PDB entry 7X0B | X-ray diffraction, 2.02 A resolution | chain A

== Chain A ==
Name: 4Fe-4S cluster-binding domain-containing protein
From: Streptomyces spectabilis
UniProt: A8WEZ7 (A8WEZ7_STRST); numbering as in UniProt (aligned over 1-302)
Amino-acid sequence (322 residues; numbered -19 to 302; the number before each row is that of its first residue; numbers below 1 keep their minus sign (Met-19 is residue -19)):
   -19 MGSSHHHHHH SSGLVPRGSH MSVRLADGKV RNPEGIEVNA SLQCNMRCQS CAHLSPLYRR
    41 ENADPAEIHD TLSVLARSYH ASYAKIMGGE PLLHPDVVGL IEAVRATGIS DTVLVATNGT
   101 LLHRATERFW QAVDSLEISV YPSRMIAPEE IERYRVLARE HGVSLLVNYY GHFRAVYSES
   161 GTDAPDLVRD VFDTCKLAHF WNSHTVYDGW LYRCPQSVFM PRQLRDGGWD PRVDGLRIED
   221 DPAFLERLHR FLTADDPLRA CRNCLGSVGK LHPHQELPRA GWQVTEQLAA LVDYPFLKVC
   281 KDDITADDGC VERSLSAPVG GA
Unresolved in the structure: -19 to 1, 302
Sequence notes: initiating methionine (-19); expression tag (-18 to 0); conflict Ala269 (Glu in A8WEZ7), Ala270 (Glu in A8WEZ7)
Metal / ion sites: 4Fe-4S cluster Fe site 1: Cys24, Cys28, Cys31 (together with S-adenosylmethionine); 4Fe-4S cluster Fe site 2: Cys175, Cys194, Cys241, Cys244
Small-molecule neighbours:
  - S-adenosylmethionine (SAM): Ser30, Cys31, Ala32, His33, Met67, Gly68, Gly69, Glu70, Pro71, Ala96, Thr97, Asn98, Glu117, Ser119, Tyr121, Tyr150, Phe153, Arg154, Val156, Cys290
  - 4Fe-4S cluster (SF4), molecule 1: Cys24, Met26, Cys28, Cys31, Ser35, Pro36, Gly68, Gly69, Asn98, Tyr121, Phe153
  - 4Fe-4S cluster (SF4), molecule 2: Val171, Phe172, Cys175, Leu177, Ala178, Cys194, Gln196, Ser197, Leu238, Ala240, Cys241, Cys244, Gly246

== In short ==
Bound to chain A: 4Fe-4S cluster and S-adenosylmethionine. Cys24, Cys28 and Cys31 coordinate 4Fe-4S cluster Fe
site 1. Cys175, Cys194, Cys241 and Cys244 form the 4Fe-4S cluster Fe site 2.
Chain A is 4Fe-4S cluster-binding domain-containing protein (Streptomyces spectabilis); the structure, The
structure of a Twitch Radical SAM Dehydrogenase SpeY, was determined by X-ray diffraction (same publication as
7WZV and 7WZX).
